6GN0 - chains A and E of the 4 polymer chains in the assembly; structure by X-ray diffraction, 3.24 A resolution.

[Chain A]
Protein: 14-3-3 protein beta/alpha
Organism: Homo sapiens
Reference sequence: P31946 (1433B_HUMAN); numbering as in UniProt (aligned over 1-239)
Amino-acid sequence (248 residues; row label = number of the first residue in the row):
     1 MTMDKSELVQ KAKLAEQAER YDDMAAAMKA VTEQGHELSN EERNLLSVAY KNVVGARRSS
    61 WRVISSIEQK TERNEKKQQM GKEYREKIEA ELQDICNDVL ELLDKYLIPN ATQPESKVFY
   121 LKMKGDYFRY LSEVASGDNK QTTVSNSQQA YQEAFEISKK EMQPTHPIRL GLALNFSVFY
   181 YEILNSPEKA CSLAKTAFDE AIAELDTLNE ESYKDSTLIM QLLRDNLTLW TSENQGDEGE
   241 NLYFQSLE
Unresolved in the structure: 1-2, 242-248
Sequence notes: expression tag (240-248)
Curated features (UniProtKB/Swiss-Prot):
  - site (Interaction with phosphoserine on interacting protein): Arg58, Arg129
  - modified residue: Met1 (N-acetylmethionine), Thr2 (N-acetylthreonine), Lys5 (N6-acetyllysine), Lys51 (N6-acetyllysine), Ser60 (Phosphoserine), Lys70 (N6-acetyllysine), Tyr84 (3'-nitrotyrosine), Tyr106 (3'-nitrotyrosine), Lys117 (N6-acetyllysine), Ser186 (Phosphoserine), Ser232 (Phosphoserine)
  - cross-link: Lys51 (Glycyl lysine isopeptide (Lys-Gly) (interchain with G-Cter in SUMO2))
  - natural variant: Val99 (V99I: Found in a renal cell carcinoma sample)

[Chain E]
Protein: Exoenzyme S
Organism: Pseudomonas aeruginosa
Reference sequence: Q51451 (Q51451_PSEAI); numbering as in UniProt (aligned over 234-453)
Amino-acid sequence (244 residues; numbered 210 to 453; the number before each row is that of its first residue):
   210 MGSSHHHHHH SQDPNSENLY FQGADKALAD GLVKRFGADA EKYLGRQPGG IHSDAEVMAL
   270 GLYTGIHYAD LNRALRQGQE LDAGQKLIDQ GMSAAFEKSG QAEQVVKTFR GTRGGDAFNA
   330 VEEGKVGHDD GYLSTSLNPG VARSFGQGTI STVFGRSGID VSGISNYKNA KAILYNKETD
   390 MRVLLSASDE QGVTRRVLEE AALGELSGHS QGLLDALDLA SKPEPSGEVQ EQDVRLRMRG
   450 LDLA
Unresolved in the structure: 210-233, 377-379, 431-453
Sequence notes: initiating methionine (210); expression tag (211-233); engineered mutation Ala379 (Glu in Q51451), Ala381 (Glu in Q51451); conflict Leu415 (Gln in Q51451), Pro434 (Arg in Q51451)

[How chain A and chain E interact]
Pairs across the interface - 79 pairs, chain A then chain E:
  Arg43(A) - Leu422(E)
  Asn44(A) - Gln420(E)  hydrogen bond (side chain-backbone)
  Asn44(A) - Leu422(E)
  Asn44(A) - Ala425(E)
  Ser47(A) - Ala425(E)  hydrogen bond (side chain-backbone)
  Val48(A) - Asp424(E)
  Val48(A) - Ala425(E)
  Lys51(A) - Asp424(E)  salt bridge
  Lys51(A) - Asp427(E)
  Phe119(A) - Ala425(E)
  Phe119(A) - Leu426(E)  hydrophobic
  Lys122(A) - Leu426(E)
  Tyr130(A) - Asp427(E)  hydrogen bond
  Pro167(A) - Leu422(E)  hydrophobic
  Pro167(A) - Leu426(E)
  Ile168(A) - Leu422(E)  hydrophobic
  Ile168(A) - Leu426(E)  hydrophobic
  Gly171(A) - Leu428(E)
  Leu174(A) - Leu428(E)  hydrophobic
  Leu174(A) - Ala429(E)
  Asn175(A) - Leu426(E)
  Asn175(A) - Asp427(E)  hydrogen bond (side chain-backbone)
  Asn175(A) - Leu428(E)
  Asn175(A) - Ala429(E)  hydrogen bond (side chain-backbone)
  Val178(A) - Ala429(E)  hydrophobic
  Lys195(A) - Glu399(E)  salt bridge
  Ile202(A) - Ala396(E)  hydrophobic
  Ile202(A) - Arg404(E)
  Ala203(A) - Arg352(E)
  Glu204(A) - Arg352(E)  salt bridge
  Leu205(A) - Thr361(E)
  Leu205(A) - Arg405(E)
  Leu205(A) - Val406(E)  hydrophobic
  Asp206(A) - Lys316(E)  hydrogen bond (backbone-side chain)
  Asp206(A) - Phe318(E)
  Asp206(A) - Pro348(E)
  Asp206(A) - Ala351(E)
  Asp206(A) - Arg352(E)  salt bridge
  Thr207(A) - Lys316(E)
  Thr207(A) - Arg352(E)
  Leu208(A) - Lys316(E)  hydrogen bond (backbone-side chain)
  Leu208(A) - Thr361(E)
  Leu208(A) - Phe363(E)  hydrophobic
  Leu208(A) - Val406(E)  hydrophobic
  Glu210(A) - Val314(E)
  Glu210(A) - Lys316(E)  salt bridge
  Glu210(A) - Phe363(E)
  Glu211(A) - Gly417(E)
  Glu211(A) - His418(E)  hydrogen bond (backbone-backbone)
  Glu211(A) - Ser419(E)
  Ser212(A) - Gly417(E)
  Tyr213(A) - Phe363(E)  hydrophobic
  Tyr213(A) - Leu393(E)  hydrophobic
  Tyr213(A) - Glu408(E)  hydrogen bond
  Tyr213(A) - Ser416(E)  hydrogen bond
  Tyr213(A) - Gly417(E)  hydrogen bond (backbone-backbone)
  Lys214(A) - Glu408(E)  salt bridge
  Lys214(A) - Gly413(E)
  Lys214(A) - Glu414(E)  hydrogen bond (side chain-backbone)
  Lys214(A) - Ser416(E)
  Lys214(A) - Gly417(E)  hydrogen bond (backbone-backbone)
  Lys214(A) - His418(E)
  Asp215(A) - Gly417(E)  hydrogen bond (backbone-backbone)
  Asp215(A) - His418(E)  salt bridge
  Asp215(A) - Ser419(E)  hydrogen bond (side chain-backbone)
  Asp215(A) - Leu422(E)
  Asp215(A) - Leu423(E)
  Thr217(A) - Leu394(E)
  Thr217(A) - Val406(E)
  Leu218(A) - Leu423(E)  hydrophobic
  Ile219(A) - Leu423(E)  hydrophobic
  Met220(A) - Leu394(E)  hydrophobic
  Gln221(A) - Glu332(E)  hydrogen bond
  Gln221(A) - Leu393(E)
  Gln221(A) - Leu394(E)
  Leu222(A) - Ser430(E)
  Arg224(A) - Glu332(E)  salt bridge
  Arg224(A) - Leu394(E)
  Arg224(A) - Ser395(E)
Interface residues without a listed pair, chain A (39 interface residues in all): Asp126, Tyr127, Phe198, Asn209
Interface residues without a listed pair, chain E (38 interface residues in all): Val315, Leu412, Leu415, Gly421
The authors on this interface:
  - pairs named by the authors: Asp427(E)-Tyr127(A), Asp427(E)-Tyr130(A) (hydrogen bond)

[Overview]
The interface between chain A and chain E involves 39 residues on one side and 38 on the other; the contacts
include 16 hydrogen bonds and 8 salt bridges. Among the polar pairs are Lys51(A)-Asp424(E),
Lys195(A)-Glu399(E) and Glu204(A)-Arg352(E). The authors report a contact between Asp427(E) and Tyr127(A); a
hydrogen bond between Asp427(E) and Tyr130(A).
Chain A is 14-3-3 protein beta/alpha (Homo sapiens) and chain E is Exoenzyme S (Pseudomonas aeruginosa); the
structure, Exoenzyme S from Pseudomonas aeruginosa in complex with human 14-3-3 protein beta, tetrameric
crystal form, was determined by X-ray diffraction (same publication as 6GN8, 6GNJ, 6GNK and 6GNN).
